Entry 8RJL (electron microscopy, 3.34 A resolution); this record covers chains B and H of the 18 polymer chains in the assembly.

Chain B (and H):
Name: Citrate synthase
From: Synechococcus elongatus PCC 7942
Notes: chain H of this document is another copy of the same molecule, construct and numbering; everything in this record applies to it too
UniProtKB: Q31QM5 (Q31QM5_SYNE7); residue numbers follow UniProt; this construct covers 1-386
Amino-acid sequence (394 residues; numbered 1 to 394; the number before each row is that of its first residue):
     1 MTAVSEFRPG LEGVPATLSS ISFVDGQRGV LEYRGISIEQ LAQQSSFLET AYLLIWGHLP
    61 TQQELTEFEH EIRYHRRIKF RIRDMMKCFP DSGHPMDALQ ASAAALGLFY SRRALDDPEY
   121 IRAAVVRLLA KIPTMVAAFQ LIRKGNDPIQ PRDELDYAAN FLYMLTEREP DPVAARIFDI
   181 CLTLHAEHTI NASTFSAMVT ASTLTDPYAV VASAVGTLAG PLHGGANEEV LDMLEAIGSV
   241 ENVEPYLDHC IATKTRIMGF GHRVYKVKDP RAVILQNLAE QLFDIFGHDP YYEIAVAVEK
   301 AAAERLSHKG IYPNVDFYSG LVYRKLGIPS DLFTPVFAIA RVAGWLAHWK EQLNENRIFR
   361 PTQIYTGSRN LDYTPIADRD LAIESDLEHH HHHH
Not modelled in the structure: 1-32, 46, 112-118, 220-312, 353-394 (chain H: 1-4, 113-117, 220-312, 376-394)
Sequence notes: engineered mutation Arg369 (His in Q31QM5); expression tag (387-394)
From the paper describing this entry:
  - mutagenesis - L18Q: unchanged catalytic activity on saturating substrate conditions

Interface between chain B and chain H:
Contacting residue pairs (5; chain B residue first):
  Gly145(B) with Phe80(H)
  Asn146(B) with Arg77(H); Lys79(H); Phe80(H)
  Asp147(B) with Phe80(H)
Interface residues without a listed pair, chain B (6 interface residues in all): Lys87, Asp91, Ile142
Interface residues without a listed pair, chain H (5 interface residues in all): Arg81, Arg83

Summary:
Chain B and chain H form an interface of 6 and 5 residues respectively. The paper reports that L18Q of chain B
leaves catalytic activity on saturating substrate conditions unchanged.
Both chains are Citrate synthase (Synechococcus elongatus PCC 7942). Entry 8RJL (Structure of a first order
Sierpinski triangle formed by the H369R mutant of the citrate synthase ...) was determined by electron
microscopy, deposited together with 8BP7, 8BEI, 8RJK and 8AN1.
